9MYB - chain A; structure by X-ray diffraction, 1.77 A resolution.

== Chain A ==
Molecule: Retro-aldolase RA95-Shell
From: synthetic construct
Amino-acid sequence (257 residues; row label = number of the first residue in the row):
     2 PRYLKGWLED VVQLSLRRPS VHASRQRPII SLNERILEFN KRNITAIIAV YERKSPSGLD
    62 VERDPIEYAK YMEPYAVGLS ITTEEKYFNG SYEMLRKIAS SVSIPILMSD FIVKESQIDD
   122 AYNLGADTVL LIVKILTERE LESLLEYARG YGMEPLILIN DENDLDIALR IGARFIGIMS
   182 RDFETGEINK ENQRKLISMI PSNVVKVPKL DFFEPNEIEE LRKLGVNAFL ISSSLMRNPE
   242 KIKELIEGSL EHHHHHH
Unresolved in the structure: 249-258
What the authors report for this chain:
  - conformationally variable residues (loop rearrangement): G59 to V62 (from molecular simulation)
  - conformationally variable residues (loop rearrangement, side-chain flip): Y52 to P66, M180 to N190, K210

== Overview ==
From the paper: conformational variability at G59, Y52 and M180 among others.
Chain A is Retro-aldolase RA95-Shell (synthetic construct); the structure, Crystal structure of unliganded
retro-aldolase RA95-Shell (280 K), was determined by X-ray diffraction, deposited together with 9MYA.
